Entry 5UWO (X-ray diffraction, 2.35 A resolution); this record covers chains B and C of the 4 polymer chains in the assembly.

# Chain B
Name: Ran-specific GTPase-activating protein 1
Source organism: Saccharomyces cerevisiae
UniProtKB: P41920 (YRB1_YEAST); residues 62-201 here = UniProt positions 62-201
Sequence (143 residues; row label = number of the first residue in the row):
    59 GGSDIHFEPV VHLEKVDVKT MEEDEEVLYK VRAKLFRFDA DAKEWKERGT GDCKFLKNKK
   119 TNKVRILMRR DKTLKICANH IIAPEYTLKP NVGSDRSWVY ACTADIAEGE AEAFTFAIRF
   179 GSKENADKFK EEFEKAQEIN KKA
Unresolved in the structure: 59-62, 69-77, 200-201
Sequence notes: expression tag (59-61)

# Chain C
Name: Exportin-1
Source organism: Saccharomyces cerevisiae
UniProtKB: P30822 (XPO1_YEAST); numbering as in UniProt; present here: 1-376, 414-1058
Sequence (1024 residues; each row starts with the number of its first residue; note: 37 numbers in that range are skipped by the numbering (no residue carries them; nothing is unmodelled there); numbers below 1 keep their minus sign (Gly-2 is residue -2)):
    -2 GGSMEGILDF SNDLDIALLD QVVSTFYQGS GVQQKQAQEI LTKFQDNPDA WQKADQILQF
    58 STNPQSKFIA LSILDKLITR KWKLLPNDHR IGIRNFVVGM IISMCQDDEV FKTQKNLINK
   118 SDLTLVQILK QEWPQNWPEF IPELIGSSSS SVNVCENNMI VLKLLSEEVF DFSAEQMTQA
   178 KALHLKNSMS KEFEQIFKLC FQVLEQGSSS SLIVATLESL LRYLHWIPYR YIYETNILEL
   238 LSTKFMTSPD TRAITLKCLT EVSNLKIPQD NDLIKRQTVL FFQNTLQQIA TSVMPVTADL
   298 KATYANANGN DQSFLQDLAM FLTTYLARNR ALLESDESLR ELLLNAHQYL IQLSKIEERE
   358 LFKTTLDYWH NLVADLFYE
   414 PLKKHIYEEI CSQLRLVIIE NMVRPEEDLV VENDEGEIVR EFVKESDTIQ LYKSEREVLV
   474 YLTHLNVIDT EEIMISKLAR QIDGSEWSWH NINTLSWAIG SISGTMSEDT EKRFVVTVIK
   534 DLLGLCEQKR GKDNKAVVAS DIMYVVGQYP RFLKAHWNFL RTVILKLFEF MHETHEGVQD
   594 MACDTFIKIV QKCKYHFVIQ QPRESEPFIQ TIIRDIQKTT ADLQPQQVHT FYKACGIIIS
   654 EERSVAERNR LLSDLMQLPN MAWDTIVEQS TANPTLLLDS ETVKIIANII KTNVAVCTSM
   714 GADFYPQLGH IYYNMLQLYR AVSSMISAQV AAEGLIATKT PKVRGLRTIK KEILKLVETY
   774 ISKARNLDDV VKVLVEPLLN AVLEDYMNNV PDARDAEVLN CMTTVVEKVG HMIPQGVILI
   834 LQSVFECTLD MINKDFTEYP EHRVEFYKLL KVINEKSFAA FLELPPAAFK LFVDAICWAF
   894 KHNNRDVEVN GLQIALDLVK NIERMGNVPF ANEFHKNYFF IFVSETFFVL TDSDHKSGFS
   954 KQALLLMKLI SLVYDNKISV PLYQEAEVPQ GTSNQVYLSQ YLANMLSNAF PHLTSEQIAS
  1014 FLSALTKQCK DLVVFKGTLR DFLVQIKEVG GDPTDYLFAE DKENA
Unresolved in the structure: -2 to -1, 440-460, 1054-1058
Sequence notes: expression tag (-2 to 0); conflict Asp441 (Val in P30822), Gly537 (Asp in P30822), Cys539 (Thr in P30822), Glu540 (Val in P30822), Gln541 (Lys in P30822), Cys1022 (Tyr in P30822)

# Interface between chain B and chain C
Residue-residue contacts (7; chain B residue first):
  Val150(B) - Thr753(C)
  Val150(B) - Pro754(C)
  Gly151(B) - Lys752(C)
  Gly151(B) - Pro754(C)
  Gly151(B) - Arg757(C)  hydrogen bond (backbone-side chain)
  Ser152(B) - Pro754(C)
  Asp153(B) - Pro754(C)
Other interface residues (no listed pair), chain C (5 interface residues in all): Ile749

# Overview
Chain B and chain C form an interface of 4 and 5 residues respectively; the contacts include 1 hydrogen bond.
The hydrogen-bonded pair is Gly151(B)-Arg757(C).
Here chain B is Ran-specific GTPase-activating protein 1 and chain C is Exportin-1, both from Saccharomyces
cerevisiae. Entry 5UWO (Crystal Structure of Engineered FMRP-1b NES Peptide in complex with CRM1-Ran-RanBP1)
was determined by X-ray diffraction (same publication as 5UWH, 5UWI, 5UWJ, 5UWP, 5UWQ, 5UWR and 4 further
entries).
